PDB entry 6X3P | X-ray diffraction, 1.34 A resolution | chain A

# Chain A
Molecule: Tyrosine-protein kinase BTK
Organism: Homo sapiens
Notes: EC 2.7.10.2
Reference sequence: Q06187 (BTK_HUMAN); residues 389-659 here = UniProt positions 389-659
Sequence (271 residues; row label = number of the first residue in the row):
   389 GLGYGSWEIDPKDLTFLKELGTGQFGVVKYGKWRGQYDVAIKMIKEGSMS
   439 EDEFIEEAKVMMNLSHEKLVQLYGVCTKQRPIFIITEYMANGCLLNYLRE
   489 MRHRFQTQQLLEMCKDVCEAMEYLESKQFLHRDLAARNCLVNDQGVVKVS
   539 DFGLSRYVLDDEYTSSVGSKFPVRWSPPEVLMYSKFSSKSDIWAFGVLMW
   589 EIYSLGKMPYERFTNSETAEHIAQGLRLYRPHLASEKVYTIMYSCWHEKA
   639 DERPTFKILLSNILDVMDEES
Disordered / not traced: 389-393
Swiss-Prot annotation at these positions:
  - motif: Trp581 to Trp588 (CAV1-binding)
  - active site: Asp521 (Proton acceptor)
  - binding site (ATP): Leu408 to Val416, Lys430
  - binding site (clofedanol): Thr474 to Met477, Leu542
  - binding site (dasatinib): Thr474 to Met477
  - modified residue: Tyr551 (Phosphotyrosine), Ser604 (Phosphoserine), Tyr617 (Phosphotyrosine), Ser623 (Phosphoserine), Ser659 (Phosphoserine)
  - natural variant: Leu408 (L408P: In XLA), Gly414 (G414R: In XLA), Tyr418 (Y418H: In XLA), Ile429 (I429N: In XLA), Lys430 (K430E: In XLA; K430R: In XLA), Glu445 (E445D: In XLA), Gly462 (G462D: In XLA; G462V: In XLA), Tyr476 (Y476D: In XLA), Met477 (M477R: In XLA), Cys481 (C481S: Found in patients with chronic lymphocytic leukemia; uncertain significance), Cys502 (C502F: In XLA; C502W: In XLA), Cys506 (C506R: In XLA; C506Y: In XLA), 36 further natural variant entries in UniProt
  - mutagenesis: Tyr551 (Y551F: Loss of phosphorylation of GTF2I), Tyr617 (Y617E: Defective in mediating calcium response)
Ligand contacts:
  - UM4 (4-{8-amino-3-[(6R,8aS)-3-oxooctahydroindolizin-6-yl]imidazo[1,5-a]pyrazin-1-yl}-3-(cyclopropyloxy)-N-[4-(trifluoromethyl)pyridin-2-yl]benzamide), molecule 1: Trp395, Ile397, Trp421, Tyr425, Asp426, Val427, Met450, Asn451, Leu452, Ser453, Gln459, Tyr461
  - UM4, molecule 2: Leu408, Gly409, Thr410, Gly411, Val416, Ala428, Lys430, Phe442, Ala446, Met449, Met450, Val458, Leu460, Ile472, Thr474, Glu475, Tyr476, Met477, Gly480, Cys481, Asn484, Arg525, Asn526, Cys527, Leu528, Ser538, Asp539, Phe540, Leu542

# Overview
Ligands of chain A: compound UM4. Curated annotation (UniProt) lists active-site residue Asp521, 10
ATP-binding residues, 5 clofedanol-binding residues and 4 dasatinib-binding residues.
Chain A is Tyrosine-protein kinase BTK (Homo sapiens); the structure, Co-structure of BTK kinase domain with
L-005298385 inhibitor, was determined by X-ray diffraction, deposited together with 6X3N and 6X3O.
